Entry 2JH7 (X-ray diffraction, 2.07 A resolution); this record covers chain A.

# Chain A
Name: Micronemal protein 1
Organism: Toxoplasma gondii
Notes: fragment: n-terminal domain, residues 17-262
Reference sequence: O00834 (O00834_TOXGO); residues 1-246 here correspond to UniProt positions 17-262 (UniProt number = residue number + 16)
Sequence (246 residues; numbered 1 to 246; the number before each row is that of its first residue):
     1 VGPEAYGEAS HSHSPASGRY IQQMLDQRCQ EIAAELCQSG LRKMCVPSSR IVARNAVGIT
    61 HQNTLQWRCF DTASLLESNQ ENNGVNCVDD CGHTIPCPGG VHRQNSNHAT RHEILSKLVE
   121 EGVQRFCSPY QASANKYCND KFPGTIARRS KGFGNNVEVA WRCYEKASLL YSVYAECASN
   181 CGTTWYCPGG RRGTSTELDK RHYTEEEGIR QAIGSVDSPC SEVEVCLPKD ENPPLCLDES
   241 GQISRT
Not modelled in the structure: 1-12, 240-246
Modified positions: Mse24 (selenomethionine; parent Met); Mse44 (selenomethionine; parent Met)
Cystine bridges: Cys29-Cys69, Cys37-Cys45, Cys87-Cys97, Cys91-Cys127, Cys138-Cys163, Cys177-Cys187, Cys181-Cys226, Cys220-Cys236
What the authors report for this chain:
  - binding site for N-acetyl-alpha-neuraminic acid: Lys200 to Glu205
  - mutagenesis - T110A/T204A: abolished binding to host cells

# In short
From the paper: a binding site for N-acetyl-alpha-neuraminic acid at Lys200; T110A/T204A abolish binding to
host cells.
Chain A is Micronemal protein 1 (Toxoplasma gondii); the structure, Crystal structure of Toxoplasma gondii
micronemal protein 1 bound to 6'-sialyl-N-acetyllactosamine, was determined by X-ray diffraction, deposited
together with 2JH1 and 2JHD.
